PDB entry 7PHK | electron microscopy, 3.10 A resolution | chains A and F of the 8 polymer chains in the assembly

== Chain A (and F) ==
Molecule: Potassium voltage-gated channel, Shaw-related subfamily, member 1
From: Homo sapiens
Notes: chain F of this document is another copy of the same molecule, construct and numbering; everything in this record applies to it too
UniProt: Q3KNS8 (Q3KNS8_HUMAN); numbering as in UniProt (aligned over 1-511)
Sequence (518 residues; row label = number of the first residue in the row):
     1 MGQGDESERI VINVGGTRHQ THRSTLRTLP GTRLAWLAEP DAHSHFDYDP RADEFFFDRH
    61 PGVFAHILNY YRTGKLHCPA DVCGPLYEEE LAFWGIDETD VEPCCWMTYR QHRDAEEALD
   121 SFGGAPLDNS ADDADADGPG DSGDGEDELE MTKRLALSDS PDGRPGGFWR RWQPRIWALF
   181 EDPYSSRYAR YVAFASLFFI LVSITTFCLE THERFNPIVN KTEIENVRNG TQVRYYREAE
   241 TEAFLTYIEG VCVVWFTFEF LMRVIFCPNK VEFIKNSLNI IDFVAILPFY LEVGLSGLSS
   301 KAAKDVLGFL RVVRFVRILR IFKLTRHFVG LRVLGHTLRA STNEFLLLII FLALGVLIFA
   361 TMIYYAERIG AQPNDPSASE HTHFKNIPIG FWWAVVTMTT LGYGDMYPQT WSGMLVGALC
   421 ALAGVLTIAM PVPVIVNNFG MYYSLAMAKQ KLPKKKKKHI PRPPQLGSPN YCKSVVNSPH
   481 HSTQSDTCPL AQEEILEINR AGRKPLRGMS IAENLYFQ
Disordered / not traced: 1-6, 121-169, 223-234, 296-299, 464-518 (chain F: 1-6, 121-169, 223-234, 296-299, 465-518)
Construct notes: expression tag (512-518)
Metal / ion sites: Zn2+ site 1: H77, C104, C105 (shared with 1 residue of chain B); Zn2+ site 2: C83 (shared with 3 residues of chain D); K+ site 1: T400 (shared with 1 residue of chain B; 1 residue of chain C; 1 residue of chain D); K+ site 2: T400, L401 (shared with 2 residues of chain B; 2 residues of chain C; 2 residues of chain D); K+ site 3: L401, G402 (shared with 2 residues of chain B; 2 residues of chain C; 2 residues of chain D); K+ site 4: G402, Y403 (shared with 2 residues of chain B; 2 residues of chain C; 2 residues of chain D)
Ligand contacts:
  - 1,2-diacyl-sn-glycero-3-phoshocholine (PCF), molecule 1: N276, S277, F322, L331, R332, G335, L338
  - 1,2-diacyl-sn-glycero-3-phoshocholine (PCF), molecule 2: I349, L352, P388, I389, F391, W392, V395, M406
  - 1,2-diacyl-sn-glycero-3-phoshocholine (PCF), molecule 3: Q409, T410, W411, M414, L415, A418, L422
From the paper describing this entry:
  - disease-associated variants - S44N, H45Y, F46L, C208Y, A421V, M441L (citing earlier work)

== How chain A and chain F interact ==
Pairs across the interface (4):
  P50(A) with P50(F); R51(F)
  R51(A) with P50(F); R51(F), hydrogen bond (side chain-backbone)
Other interface residues (no listed pair), chain A (4 interface residues in all): A52, D53
Other interface residues (no listed pair), chain F (4 interface residues in all): A52, D53

== Summary ==
The chain A/chain F interface involves 4 residues from each chain, with 1 hydrogen bond. The hydrogen-bonded
pair is R51(A)-R51(F). Ligands of chain A: 3 copies of 1,2-diacyl-sn-glycero-3-phoshocholine. The Zn2+ site 1
is built by H77(A), C104(A) and C105(A).
Both chains are Potassium voltage-gated channel, Shaw-related subfamily, member 1 (Homo sapiens). Entry 7PHK
(Human voltage-gated potassium channel Kv3.1 in dimeric state (with Zn)) was determined by electron microscopy
together with 7PHH, 7PHI and 7PHL from the same study.
